2ESV - chains P and E of the 5 polymer chains in the assembly; structure by X-ray diffraction, 2.60 A resolution.

# Chain P
Protein: VMAPRTLIL peptide from CMV gpUL40
Chain sequence (9 residues; row label = number of the first residue in the row):
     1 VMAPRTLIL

# Chain E
Protein: KK50.4 T cell receptor beta chain
Source organism: Homo sapiens
Notes: fragment: Extracellular domain
UniProt: P01850 (TCB_HUMAN); residues 118-247 here correspond to UniProt positions 1-130 (UniProt number = residue number - 117)
Chain sequence (240 residues; numbered 3 to 247; 5 numbers in that range are skipped by the numbering (no residue carries them; nothing is unmodelled there); the number before each row is that of its first residue):
     3 GVTQFPSHSVIEKGQTVTLRCDPISGHDNLYWYRRVMGKEIKFLLHFVKE
    53 SKQDESGMPNNRFLAERTGGTYSTLKVQPAELEDSGVYFCASSQDRD
   105 TQYFGPGTRLTVLEDLKNVFPPEVAVFEPSEAEISHTQKATLVCLATGFY
   155 PDHVELSWWVNGKEVHSGVCTDPQPLKEQPALNDSRYALSSRLRVSATFW
   205 QNPRNHFRCQVQFYGLSENDEWTQDRAKPVTQIVSAEAWGRAD
Cystine bridges: Cys23-Cys92, Cys148-Cys213

# Chain P / chain E interface
Pairs across the interface (8):
  Arg5(P) with Asp97(E), hydrogen bond (side chain-backbone); Arg98(E); Asp99(E), salt bridge
  Thr6(P) with Arg98(E), hydrogen bond (backbone-side chain)
  Ile8(P) with Asp30(E); Asn31(E); Val50(E), hydrophobic; Arg98(E)
Other interface residues (no listed pair), chain P (4 interface residues in all): Leu9
Other interface residues (no listed pair), chain E (7 interface residues in all): Lys51

# Overview
Chain P and chain E form an interface of 4 and 7 residues respectively; the contacts include 2 hydrogen bonds
and 1 salt bridge. Among the polar pairs are Arg5(P)-Asp99(E), Arg5(P)-Asp97(E) and Thr6(P)-Arg98(E).
Here chain P is VMAPRTLIL peptide from CMV gpUL40 and chain E is KK50.4 T cell receptor beta chain (Homo
sapiens). Entry 2ESV (Structure of the HLA-E-VMAPRTLIL/KK50.4 TCR complex) was determined by X-ray
diffraction.
